Entry 7LJ5 (X-ray diffraction, 2.26 A resolution); this record covers chains F and G of the 6 polymer chains in the assembly.

# Chain F
Name: Anti-traak antibody 13E9 fab fragment light chain
Organism: Mus musculus
Notes: antibody fragment or engineered binder
Sequence (211 residues; numbered 1 to 211; the number before each row is that of its first residue):
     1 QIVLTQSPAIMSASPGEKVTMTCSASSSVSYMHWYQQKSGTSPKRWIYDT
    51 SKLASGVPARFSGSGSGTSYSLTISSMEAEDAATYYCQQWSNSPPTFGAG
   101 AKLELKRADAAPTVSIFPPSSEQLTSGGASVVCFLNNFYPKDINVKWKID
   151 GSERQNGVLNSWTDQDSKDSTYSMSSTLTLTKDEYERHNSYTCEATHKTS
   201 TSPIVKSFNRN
Cystine bridges: C23-C87, C133-C193

# Chain G
Name: Anti-traak antibody 13E9 fab fragment heavy chain
Organism: Mus musculus
Notes: antibody fragment or engineered binder
Sequence (217 residues; each row starts with the number of its first residue):
     1 EVQLQQSGPELVKPGASMKTSCKVSGYSFTGYIMNWVKQRHGKNLEWIGL
    51 INPNTGYTTYNQKFKGKATLTVDKSSSTAYMELLSLTSEDSAIYYCTRGN
   101 YVFDYWGQGTTLTVSSAKTTPPSVYPLAPGSAAQTNSMVTLGCLVKGYFP
   151 EPVTVTWNSGSLSSGVHTFPAVLQSDLYTLSSSVTVPSSSWPSETVTCNV
   201 AHPASSTKVDKKIVPRD
Disordered / not traced: 130-135, 217
Cystine bridges: C22-C96, C143-C198
Bound ions: Ca2+: E10, K19

# How chain F and chain G interact
Pairs across the interface (80; chain F residue first):
  H33(F) with Y101(G), hydrogen bond (side chain-backbone); V102(G)
  Y35(F) with V102(G); F103(G), hydrogen bond (side chain-backbone); W106(G)
  Q37(F) with Q39(G), hydrogen bond; Y95(G), hydrogen bond
  S42(F) with Y95(G); W106(G); G107(G), hydrogen bond (side chain-backbone)
  P43(F) with Y95(G); W106(G)
  R45(F) with V102(G); F103(G); D104(G)
  Y48(F) with V102(G), hydrophobic
  D49(F) with Y101(G)
  Y86(F) with Q39(G), hydrogen bond; L45(G), hydrophobic
  Q88(F) with Y101(G), hydrogen bond (side chain-backbone); V102(G); F103(G)
  W90(F) with N35(G); L50(G), hydrophobic; G99(G); N100(G); Y101(G); F103(G), hydrophobic
  P94(F) with W47(G), hydrophobic
  P95(F) with W47(G), hydrophobic; F103(G), hydrophobic
  F97(F) with N44(G), hydrogen bond (backbone-side chain); L45(G); F103(G), hydrophobic
  G98(F) with N44(G)
  A99(F) with N44(G)
  S115(F) with T140(G)
  F117(F) with L127(G); A128(G); P129(G); T140(G)
  P118(F) with A128(G)
  P119(F) with R216(G), hydrogen bond (backbone-side chain)
  S120(F) with Y125(G); P126(G); R216(G)
  S121(F) with R216(G)
  E122(F) with Y125(G); P126(G); K211(G)
  Q123(F) with Y125(G); K146(G)
  S126(F) with Y125(G)
  S130(F) with L144(G); K146(G)
  V132(F) with L127(G), hydrophobic
  F134(F) with L127(G), hydrophobic; T140(G); L141(G); G142(G); S181(G); S182(G); S183(G)
  N136(F) with H167(G), hydrogen bond; F169(G); S183(G), hydrogen bond
  N137(F) with H167(G), hydrogen bond
  L159(F) with V172(G), hydrophobic; L173(G); Q174(G)
  N160(F) with V172(G)
  S161(F) with F169(G); P170(G), hydrogen bond (side chain-backbone)
  W162(F) with P170(G)
  T163(F) with F169(G)
  S173(F) with H167(G); F169(G)
  M174(F) with F169(G)
  S175(F) with F169(G)
  T179(F) with Q174(G), hydrogen bond
Also at the interface, not in a pair above, chain F (40 interface residues in all): T41
Also at the interface, not in a pair above, chain G (41 interface residues in all): V37, E46, Y105, Q108, T168

# Summary
Chain F and chain G form an interface of 40 and 41 residues respectively, with 14 hydrogen bonds. Polar pairs
include H33(F)-Y101(G), Y35(F)-F103(G) and Q37(F)-Q39(G). The Ca2+ site is built by E10(G) and K19(G).
Chain F is Anti-traak antibody 13E9 fab fragment light chain and chain G is Anti-traak antibody 13E9 fab
fragment heavy chain, both from Mus musculus; the structure, Human TRAAK K+ channel FHIEG mutant A198E in a K+
bound conductive conformation, was determined by X-ray diffraction together with 7LJ4 and 7LJB from the same
study.
